6LQZ - chains A and B; structure by solution NMR.

== Chain A ==
Protein: Transcription initiation factor TFIID subunit 14
Organism: Saccharomyces cerevisiae (strain ATCC 204508 / S288c)
Notes: fragment: Taf14ET
Reference sequence: P35189 (TAF14_YEAST); residues 174-244 here = UniProt positions 174-244
Sequence (72 residues; each row starts with the number of its first residue):
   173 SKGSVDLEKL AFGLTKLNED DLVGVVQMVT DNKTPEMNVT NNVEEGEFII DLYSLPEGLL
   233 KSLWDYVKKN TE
Not modelled in the structure: 173
Construct notes: expression tag (173)
Curated features (UniProtKB/Swiss-Prot):
  - cross-link: Lys-181 (Glycyl lysine isopeptide (Lys-Gly) (interchain with G-Cter in ubiquitin))
Reported in the primary citation:
  - mutagenesis - F220R/I222R: abolished binding to Nuclear protein STH1/NPS1 (chain B)
  - mutagenesis - F220R/I222R: decreased growth

== Chain B ==
Protein: Nuclear protein STH1/NPS1
Organism: Saccharomyces cerevisiae (strain ATCC 204508 / S288c)
Notes: EC 3.6.4.12; fragment: Sth1EBMC
Reference sequence: P32597 (STH1_YEAST); numbering as in UniProt (aligned over 1183-1240)
Sequence (60 residues; row label = number of the first residue in the row):
  1182 SEVKSSSVEI INGSESKKKK PKLTVKIKLN KTTVLENNDG KRAEEKPESK SPAKKTAAKY
Not modelled in the structure: 1182, 1241
Construct notes: expression tag (1182, 1241)
Reported in the primary citation:
  - mutagenesis - L1204A/V1206A/I1208A/L1210A: abolished binding to Transcription initiation factor TFIID subunit 14 (chain A)
  - mutagenesis - L1204A/V1206A/I1208A/L1210A: decreased growth

== How chain A and chain B interact ==
Residue-residue contacts (43):
  Leu-179(A) / Leu-1204(B)
  Glu-180(A) / Leu-1204(B)
  Ala-183(A) / Leu-1204(B)
  Ala-183(A) / Val-1206(B)
  Leu-186(A) / Val-1206(B)
  Leu-186(A) / Ile-1208(B)
  Thr-187(A) / Val-1206(B)
  Thr-187(A) / Lys-1207(B)
  Glu-191(A) / Asn-1211(B)
  Leu-194(A) / Ile-1208(B)
  Leu-194(A) / Lys-1209(B)
  Leu-194(A) / Leu-1210(B)
  Leu-194(A) / Asn-1211(B)
  Val-197(A) / Ile-1208(B)
  Val-198(A) / Ile-1208(B)
  Val-198(A) / Leu-1210(B)
  Glu-217(A) / Lys-1209(B)
  Gly-218(A) / Lys-1209(B)
  Gly-218(A) / Leu-1210(B)
  Gly-218(A) / Lys-1212(B)
  Glu-219(A) / Lys-1207(B)
  Glu-219(A) / Ile-1208(B)
  Glu-219(A) / Lys-1209(B)
  Glu-219(A) / Leu-1210(B)
  Phe-220(A) / Val-1206(B)
  Phe-220(A) / Lys-1207(B)
  Phe-220(A) / Ile-1208(B)
  Phe-220(A) / Leu-1210(B)
  Ile-221(A) / Thr-1205(B)
  Ile-221(A) / Val-1206(B)
  Ile-221(A) / Lys-1207(B)
  Ile-222(A) / Thr-1205(B)
  Ile-222(A) / Val-1206(B)
  Ile-222(A) / Ile-1208(B)
  Asp-223(A) / Lys-1203(B)
  Asp-223(A) / Leu-1204(B)
  Asp-223(A) / Thr-1205(B)
  Leu-224(A) / Leu-1204(B)
  Leu-224(A) / Val-1206(B)
  Tyr-225(A) / Lys-1201(B)
  Tyr-225(A) / Lys-1203(B)
  Tyr-225(A) / Leu-1204(B)
  Ser-226(A) / Lys-1203(B)
Interface residues without a listed pair, chain A (21 interface residues in all): Asn-210, Val-215
The authors on this interface:
  - interface residues, chain A: Glu-217(A), Glu-219(A)
  - hot spots on chain A (mutagenesis) - F220R, I222R: decreased binding to Nuclear protein STH1/NPS1 (chain B)
  - interface residues, chain B: Lys-1203(B), Leu-1204(B), Val-1206(B), Ile-1208(B), Leu-1210(B)
  - hot spots on chain B (mutagenesis) - L1204A, V1206A, K1207E, K1209E (79-fold), L1210A: decreased binding to Transcription initiation factor TFIID subunit 14 (chain A)

== Summary ==
21 residues of chain A and 11 residues of chain B are in contact. From the paper: L1204A, V1206A and K1207E of
chain B, among others, reduce binding to Transcription initiation factor TFIID subunit 14 (chain A); interface
residues Glu-217(A), Glu-219(A) and Lys-1203(B) among others; 9 substitutions were tested in all.
Chain A is Transcription initiation factor TFIID subunit 14 and chain B is Nuclear protein STH1/NPS1, both
from Saccharomyces cerevisiae (strain ATCC 204508 / S288c); the structure, Solution structure of
Taf14ET-Sth1EBMC, was determined by solution NMR.
